Entry 8U8M (X-ray diffraction, 2.70 A resolution); this record covers chains A and B.

== Chain A (and B) ==
Name: Double-strand telomeric DNA-binding proteins 1
From: Caenorhabditis elegans
Notes: chain B of this document is another copy of the same molecule, construct and numbering; everything in this record applies to it too
UniProt: O62329 (O62329_CAEEL); residues 167-282 here = UniProt positions 167-282
Sequence (117 residues; numbered 166 to 282; the number before each row is that of its first residue):
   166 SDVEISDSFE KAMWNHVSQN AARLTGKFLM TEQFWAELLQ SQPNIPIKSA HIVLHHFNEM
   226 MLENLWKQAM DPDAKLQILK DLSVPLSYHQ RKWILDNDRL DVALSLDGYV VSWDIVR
Unresolved in the structure: 282
Differences from the reference sequence: expression tag (166)
Ion coordination: Co2+: His216, His220

== How chain A and chain B interact ==
Pairs across the interface (32; chain A residue first):
  Asp167(A) - Glu197(B)
  Asp167(A) - Lys213(B)
  Asp167(A) - Ser214(B)  hydrogen bond
  Asp167(A) - Ala215(B)  hydrogen bond (side chain-backbone)
  Asp167(A) - His216(B)  hydrogen bond (side chain-backbone)
  Val168(A) - Lys213(B)
  Glu169(A) - Pro211(B)
  Glu169(A) - Ile212(B)
  Glu169(A) - Lys213(B)  hydrogen bond (backbone-backbone)
  Ile170(A) - Pro211(B)
  Ile170(A) - Ile212(B)  hydrophobic
  Ser171(A) - Pro211(B)  hydrogen bond (backbone-backbone)
  Phe174(A) - Pro211(B)  hydrophobic
  Glu197(A) - Asp167(B)
  Ile210(A) - Pro211(B)  hydrophobic
  Pro211(A) - Glu169(B)
  Pro211(A) - Ile170(B)
  Pro211(A) - Ser171(B)  hydrogen bond (backbone-backbone)
  Pro211(A) - Phe174(B)  hydrophobic
  Pro211(A) - Ile210(B)  hydrophobic
  Ile212(A) - Glu169(B)
  Ile212(A) - Ile170(B)  hydrophobic
  Ile212(A) - Phe174(B)  hydrophobic
  Ile212(A) - Ile212(B)
  Ile212(A) - Val218(B)  hydrophobic
  Lys213(A) - Asp167(B)
  Lys213(A) - Val168(B)
  Lys213(A) - Glu169(B)  hydrogen bond (backbone-backbone)
  Ser214(A) - Asp167(B)  hydrogen bond (side chain-backbone)
  Ala215(A) - Asp167(B)
  His216(A) - Asp167(B)  hydrogen bond (backbone-side chain)
  Val218(A) - Ile212(B)  hydrophobic
Interface residues without a listed pair, chain A (17 interface residues in all): Leu204, Ile217
Interface residues without a listed pair, chain B (17 interface residues in all): Leu204, Ile217

== Overview ==
The chain A/chain B interface involves 17 residues from each chain; the contacts include 9 hydrogen bonds.
Polar pairs include Asp167(A)-Ser214(B), Asp167(A)-Ala215(B) and Asp167(A)-His216(B). His216(A) and His220(A)
form the Co2+ site.
Both chains are Double-strand telomeric DNA-binding proteins 1 (Caenorhabditis elegans). Entry 8U8M (X-ray
crystal structure of TEBP-1 MCD2 homodimer) was determined by X-ray diffraction (same publication as 8U8L).
